Entry 7NJR (electron microscopy, 2.56 A resolution); this record covers chains a and d of the 20 polymer chains in the assembly.

== Chain a ==
Name: ATP synthase subunit a
Organism: Mycolicibacterium smegmatis (strain ATCC 700084 / mc(2)155)
UniProt: A0R206 (A0R206_MYCS2); numbering as in UniProt (aligned over 1-252)
Sequence (252 residues; numbered 1 to 252; the number before each row is that of its first residue):
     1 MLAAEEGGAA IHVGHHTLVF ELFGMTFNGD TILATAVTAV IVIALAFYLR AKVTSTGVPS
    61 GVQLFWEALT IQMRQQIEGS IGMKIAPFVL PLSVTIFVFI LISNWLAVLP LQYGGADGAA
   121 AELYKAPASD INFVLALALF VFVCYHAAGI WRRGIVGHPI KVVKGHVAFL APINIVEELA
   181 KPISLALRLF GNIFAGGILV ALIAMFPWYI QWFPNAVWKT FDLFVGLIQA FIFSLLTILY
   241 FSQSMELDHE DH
Unresolved in the structure: 1-9, 248-252
Reported in the primary citation:
  - catalytic residues: His12, His15, His16, Asp30, Asn104, Gln112, Asp117, Glu122, Lys125, His146, Arg153, Lys161, His166, Asn174, Glu177, Glu178, Lys181, Ser184, Lys219, Asp222, Gln229, Tyr240 (proposed by the authors, not directly observed)

== Chain d ==
Name: ATP synthase subunit b-delta
Organism: Mycolicibacterium smegmatis (strain ATCC 700084 / mc(2)155)
UniProt: A0R203 (ATPFD_MYCS2); residue numbers follow UniProt; this construct covers 1-445
Sequence (445 residues; each row starts with the number of its first residue):
     1 MSIFIGQLIG FAVIAFIIVK WVVPPVRTLM RNQQEAVRAA LAESAEAAKK LADADAMHAK
    61 ALADAKAESE KVTEEAKQDS ERIAAQLSEQ AGSEAERIKA QGAQQIQLMR QQLIRQLRTG
   121 LGAEAVNKAA EIVRAHVADP QAQSATVDRF LSELEQMAPS SVVIDTAATS RLRAASRQSL
   181 AALVEKFDSV AGGLDADGLT NLADELASVA KLLLSETALN KHLAEPTDDS APKVRLLERL
   241 LSDKVSATTL DLLRTAVSNR WSTESNLIDA VEHTARLALL KRAEIAGEVD EVEEQLFRFG
   301 RVLDAEPRLS ALLSDYTTPA EGRVALLDKA LTGRPGVNQT AAALLSQTVG LLRGERADEA
   361 VIDLAELAVS RRGEVVAHVS AAAELSDAQR TRLTEVLSRI YGRPVSVQLH VDPELLGGLS
   421 ITVGDEVIDG SIASRLAAAQ TGLPD
Unresolved in the structure: 163-168, 445

== Interface between chain a and chain d ==
Residue-residue contacts (35; chain a residue first):
  Thr56(a) - Leu41(d)
  Pro59(a) - Gln34(d)  hydrogen bond (backbone-side chain)
  Pro59(a) - Val37(d)
  Gly61(a) - Met30(d)
  Leu64(a) - Met30(d)
  Leu64(a) - Gln33(d)
  Glu67(a) - Gln33(d)
  Val108(a) - Phe11(d)
  Pro110(a) - Gln7(d)  hydrogen bond (backbone-side chain)
  Pro110(a) - Phe11(d)  hydrophobic
  Leu111(a) - Gln7(d)  hydrogen bond (backbone-side chain)
  Gln112(a) - Phe4(d)
  Gln112(a) - Gln7(d)  hydrogen bond (backbone-side chain)
  Tyr113(a) - Ile3(d)
  Tyr113(a) - Gln7(d)
  Gly114(a) - Ile3(d)
  Ala120(a) - Ile3(d)  hydrophobic
  Ala204(a) - Ile3(d)
  Trp208(a) - Ser2(d)  hydrogen bond (backbone-side chain)
  Trp208(a) - Ile5(d)  hydrophobic
  Trp208(a) - Gly6(d)
  Trp208(a) - Ile9(d)  hydrophobic
  Gln211(a) - Ile3(d)  hydrogen bond (side chain-backbone)
  Gln211(a) - Gly6(d)
  Gln211(a) - Gln7(d)
  Trp212(a) - Gly6(d)
  Trp212(a) - Ile9(d)  hydrophobic
  Trp212(a) - Gly10(d)
  Trp212(a) - Val13(d)  hydrophobic
  Asn215(a) - Gln7(d)
  Ala216(a) - Gly10(d)
  Ala216(a) - Val13(d)  hydrophobic
  Ala216(a) - Ile14(d)
  Lys219(a) - Ile14(d)
  Thr220(a) - Ile14(d)
Interface residues without a listed pair, chain a (27 interface residues in all): Gly57, Val58, Ser60, Leu109, Phe206, Pro207, Leu223
Interface residues without a listed pair, chain d (20 interface residues in all): Met1, Leu8, Ile18, Arg38

== Overview ==
27 residues of chain a face 20 of chain d across their interface, with 6 hydrogen bonds. Polar pairs include
Pro59(a)-Gln34(d), Pro110(a)-Gln7(d) and Leu111(a)-Gln7(d). From the paper: catalytic residues His12(a),
His15(a) and His16(a) among others.
Here chain a is ATP synthase subunit a and chain d is ATP synthase subunit b-delta, both from
Mycolicibacterium smegmatis (strain ATCC 700084 / mc(2)155). Entry 7NJR (Mycobacterium smegmatis ATP synthase
state 3b) was determined by electron microscopy together with 7NJK, 7NJL, 7NJM, 7NJN, 7NJO, 7NJP and 20
further entries from the same study.
